Entry 8H8D (electron microscopy, 4.26 A resolution (low resolution: residue-level contacts below are approximate; hydrogen-bond / salt-bridge calls are withheld)); this record covers chains A and C of the 3 polymer chains in the assembly.

# Chain A (and C)
Molecule: Proton-activated chloride channel
From: Xenopus tropicalis
Notes: chain C of this document is another copy of the same molecule, construct and numbering; everything in this record applies to it too
Reference sequence: Q0V9Z3 (PACC1_XENTR); residues 1-352 here = UniProt positions 1-352
Sequence (352 residues; numbered 1 to 352; the number before each row is that of its first residue):
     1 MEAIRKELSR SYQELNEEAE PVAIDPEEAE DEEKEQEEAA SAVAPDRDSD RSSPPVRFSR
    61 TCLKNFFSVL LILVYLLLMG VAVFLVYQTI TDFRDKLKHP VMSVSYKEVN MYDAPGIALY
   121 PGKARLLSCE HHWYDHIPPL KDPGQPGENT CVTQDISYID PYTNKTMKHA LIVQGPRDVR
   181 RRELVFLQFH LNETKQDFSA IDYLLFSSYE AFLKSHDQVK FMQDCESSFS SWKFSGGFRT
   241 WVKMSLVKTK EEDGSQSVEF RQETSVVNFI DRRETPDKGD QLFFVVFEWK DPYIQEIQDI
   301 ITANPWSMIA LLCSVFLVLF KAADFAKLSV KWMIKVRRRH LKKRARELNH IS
Unresolved in the structure: 1-55, 344-352 (chain C: 1-60, 346-352)
Disulfide bonds: Cys129-Cys151

# How chain A and chain C interact
Residue-residue contacts (41; chain A residue first):
  Val101(A) - Val101(C)
  Met102(A) - Val101(C)
  Ser103(A) - Pro100(C)
  Val104(A) - Met102(C)
  Tyr134(A) - Tyr162(C)
  Tyr134(A) - Thr163(C)
  Leu140(A) - Lys195(C)
  Leu140(A) - Gln196(C)
  Leu140(A) - Asp197(C)
  Arg182(A) - Tyr162(C)
  Phe238(A) - Phe238(C)
  Arg239(A) - Phe198(C)
  Val266(A) - Ser235(C)
  Val267(A) - Ala200(C)
  Asn268(A) - Phe198(C)
  Asn268(A) - Gly236(C)
  Asn268(A) - Phe238(C)
  Phe269(A) - Phe198(C)
  Ile270(A) - Glu193(C)
  Ile270(A) - Gln196(C)
  Ile270(A) - Asp197(C)
  Arg272(A) - Asp277(C)
  Arg272(A) - Lys278(C)
  Arg272(A) - Gly279(C)
  Arg273(A) - Glu193(C)
  Arg273(A) - Thr194(C)
  Arg273(A) - Lys195(C)
  Arg273(A) - Asp197(C)
  Phe284(A) - Phe198(C)
  Lys290(A) - Ser230(C)
  Gln298(A) - His99(C)
  Asn304(A) - Asp92(C)
  Trp306(A) - Gln88(C)
  Ser307(A) - Leu311(C)
  Ala310(A) - Leu311(C)
  Ala310(A) - Val315(C)
  Cys313(A) - Ser314(C)
  Cys313(A) - Val318(C)
  Leu317(A) - Val318(C)
  Phe320(A) - Lys321(C)
  Phe320(A) - Phe325(C)
Other interface residues (no listed pair), chain A (31 interface residues in all): Ile137, Pro138, Ile300, Thr302, Ile309
Other interface residues (no listed pair), chain C (34 interface residues in all): Leu85, Lys96, Ser199, Gly237, Val266, Gln281

# In short
The interface between chain A and chain C involves 31 residues on one side and 34 on the other.
Chain A and chain C are both Proton-activated chloride channel (Xenopus tropicalis); the structure, Structure
of Xenopus tropicalis acid-sensitive outwardly rectifying channel ASOR trimer bound with tRNA (intermediate
state), was determined by electron microscopy together with 8H8E and 8H8F from the same study.
